Entry 2ZAI (X-ray diffraction, 2.70 A resolution); this record covers chain A.

== Chain A ==
Name: Oligosaccharyl transferase stt3 subunit related protein
Source organism: Pyrococcus furiosus
Notes: fragment: Soluble domain
Reference sequence: Q8U4D2 (Q8U4D2_PYRFU); residues 471-967 here = UniProt positions 471-967
Chain sequence (497 residues; numbered 471 to 967; the number before each row is that of its first residue):
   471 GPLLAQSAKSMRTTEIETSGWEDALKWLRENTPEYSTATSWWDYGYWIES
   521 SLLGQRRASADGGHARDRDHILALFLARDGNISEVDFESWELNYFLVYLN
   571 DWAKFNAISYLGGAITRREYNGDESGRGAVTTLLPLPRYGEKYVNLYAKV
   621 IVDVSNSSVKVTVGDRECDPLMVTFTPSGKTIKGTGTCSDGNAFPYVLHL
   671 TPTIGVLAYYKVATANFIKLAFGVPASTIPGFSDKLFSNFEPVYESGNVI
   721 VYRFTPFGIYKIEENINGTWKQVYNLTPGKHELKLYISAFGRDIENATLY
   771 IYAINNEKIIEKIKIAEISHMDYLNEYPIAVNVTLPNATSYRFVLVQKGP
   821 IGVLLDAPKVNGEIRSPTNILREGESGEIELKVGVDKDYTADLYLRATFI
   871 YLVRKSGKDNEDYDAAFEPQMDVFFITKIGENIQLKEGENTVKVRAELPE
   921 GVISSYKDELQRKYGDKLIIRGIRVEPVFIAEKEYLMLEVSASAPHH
Not modelled in the structure: 471-486, 525-533
UniProt features mapped onto this chain:
  - region: W511 to D513 (Interacts with target acceptor peptide in protein substrate)
  - motif: W511 to G515 (WWDYG motif), D571 to I578 (DK motif)
  - binding site (a glycophospholipid): Y516
  - site: K574 (Interacts with target acceptor peptide in protein substrate)
Disulfides: C638-C658
Metal / ion sites: Ca2+: E554, A759, Y793, E796
What the authors report for this chain:
  - Ca2+ coordination: E554, A759, Y793, E796
  - conformationally variable residues (order/disorder transition): L523 to G533

== Overview ==
The Ca2+ site is built by E554, A759, Y793 and E796. From UniProt: glycophospholipid-binding residue Y516. The
paper reports Ca2+ coordination by E554, A759 and Y793 among others; conformational variability at L523.
Chain A is Oligosaccharyl transferase stt3 subunit related protein (Pyrococcus furiosus); the structure,
Crystal structure of the soluble domain of STT3 from P. furiosus, was determined by X-ray diffraction together
with 2ZAG from the same study.
